PDB entry 8YIO | electron microscopy, 2.35 A resolution | chains D and F of the 20 polymer chains in the assembly

Chain D:
Molecule: Cytochrome c1, heme protein, mitochondrial
Source organism: Saccharomyces cerevisiae
Notes: EC 7.1.1.8
UniProt: A0A5B9RH60 (A0A5B9RH60_YEASX); numbering as in UniProt (aligned over 62-309)
Sequence (248 residues; row label = number of the first residue in the row):
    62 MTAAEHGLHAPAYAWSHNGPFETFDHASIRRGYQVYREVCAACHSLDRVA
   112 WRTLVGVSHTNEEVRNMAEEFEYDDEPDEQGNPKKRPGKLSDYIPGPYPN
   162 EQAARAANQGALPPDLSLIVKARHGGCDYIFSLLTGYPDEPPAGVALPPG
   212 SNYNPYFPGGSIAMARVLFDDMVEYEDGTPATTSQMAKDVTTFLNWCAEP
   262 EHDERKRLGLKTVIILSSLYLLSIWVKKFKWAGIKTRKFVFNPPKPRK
Metal / ion sites: heme Fe near His105 (its only coordinating residue here)
Small-molecule neighbours:
  - cardiolipin (CN3; (2R,5S,11R,14R)-5,8,11-trihydroxy-2-(nonanoyloxy)-5,11-dioxido-16-oxo-14-[(propanoyloxy)methyl]-4,6,10,12,15-pentaoxa-5,11-diphosphanonadec-1-yl undecanoate): Tyr281, Ile285, Lys288, Lys289
  - heme (HEM): Val100, Cys101, Cys104, His105, Asn169, Ala172, Leu173, Pro174, Pro175, Leu177, Ile180, Arg184, Tyr190, Ile191, Leu194, Leu195, Phe218, Ile223, Ala224, Met225, Val228, Leu229

Chain F:
Molecule: QCR6 isoform 1
Source organism: Saccharomyces cerevisiae
UniProt: A0A8H8ULB7 (A0A8H8ULB7_YEASX); residues 73-147 here = UniProt positions 73-147
Sequence (75 residues; row label = number of the first residue in the row):
    73 EVTDQLEDLREHFKNTEEGKALVHHYEECAERVKIQQQQPGYADLEHKED
   123 CVEEFFHLQHYLDTATAPRLFDKLK
Disordered / not traced: 73
Disulfide bonds: Cys101-Cys123

How chain D and chain F interact:
Residue-residue contacts (39):
  Ala64(D) - Phe128(F)
  Leu69(D) - Phe128(F)  hydrophobic
  Leu69(D) - Gln131(F)
  Pro72(D) - Asp135(F)
  Pro72(D) - Ala139(F)  hydrophobic
  Ala73(D) - Ala139(F)
  Tyr74(D) - Ala139(F)
  Tyr74(D) - Leu142(F)  hydrophobic
  Tyr74(D) - Phe143(F)  hydrophobic
  Ala75(D) - Phe143(F)
  Trp76(D) - Phe143(F)  hydrophobic
  Arg92(D) - Lys147(F)
  Phe192(D) - Leu142(F)  hydrophobic
  Thr196(D) - Leu78(F)
  Thr196(D) - Arg82(F)  hydrogen bond (backbone-side chain)
  Pro203(D) - Tyr98(F)
  Pro203(D) - Phe127(F)  hydrophobic
  Ala204(D) - Tyr98(F)
  Ala204(D) - Asp122(F)
  Ala204(D) - Cys123(F)  hydrogen bond (backbone-backbone)
  Gly205(D) - Glu121(F)
  Gly205(D) - Asp122(F)
  Val206(D) - Asp122(F)
  Val206(D) - Val124(F)  hydrophobic
  Pro216(D) - Phe128(F)  hydrophobic
  Tyr217(D) - Asp135(F)  hydrogen bond
  Asp231(D) - Asp76(F)
  Thr240(D) - Lys147(F)
  Thr243(D) - Val74(F)
  Thr243(D) - Thr75(F)
  Thr243(D) - Asp76(F)
  Thr243(D) - Gln77(F)  hydrogen bond
  Thr244(D) - Asp76(F)
  Ser245(D) - Asp76(F)  hydrogen bond
  Ser245(D) - Leu78(F)  hydrogen bond (side chain-backbone)
  Ser245(D) - Leu146(F)
  Gln246(D) - Lys147(F)  hydrogen bond (side chain-backbone)
  Lys249(D) - Leu146(F)
  Lys249(D) - Lys147(F)  hydrogen bond (side chain-backbone)
Interface residues without a listed pair, chain D (30 interface residues in all): Ala65, His70, Pro199, Pro202, Tyr214, Asp238, Pro241
Interface residues without a listed pair, chain F (23 interface residues in all): Ala102, Val105, Pro140

Summary:
30 residues of chain D and 23 residues of chain F are in contact; the contacts include 8 hydrogen bonds. Polar
pairs include Thr196(D)-Arg82(F), Tyr217(D)-Asp135(F) and Thr243(D)-Gln77(F). Ligands of chain D: cardiolipin
and heme.
Here chain D is Cytochrome c1, heme protein, mitochondrial and chain F is QCR6 isoform 1, both from
Saccharomyces cerevisiae. Entry 8YIO (Cryo-EM structure of Saccharomyces cerevisiae bc1 complex in
azoxystrobin-bound state) was determined by electron microscopy.
